2OUD - chain A; structure by X-ray diffraction, 2.80 A resolution.

== Chain A ==
Protein: Dual specificity protein phosphatase 10
Source organism: Homo sapiens
Notes: EC 3.1.3.48, 3.1.3.16; fragment: Tyrosine-protein phosphatase domain (Residues 315-482)
UniProt: Q9Y6W6 (DUS10_HUMAN); residue numbers follow UniProt; this construct covers 315-482
Amino-acid sequence (177 residues; each row starts with the number of its first residue):
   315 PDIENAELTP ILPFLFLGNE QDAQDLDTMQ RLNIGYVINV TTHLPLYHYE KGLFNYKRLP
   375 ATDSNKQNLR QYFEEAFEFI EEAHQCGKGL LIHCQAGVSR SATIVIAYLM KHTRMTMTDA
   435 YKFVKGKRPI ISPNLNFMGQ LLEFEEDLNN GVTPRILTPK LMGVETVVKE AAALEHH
Differences from the reference sequence: cloning artifact (483-491)
Reported in the primary citation:
  - catalytic residues: C408
  - binding site for chloride ion: C408, R414
  - catalytic residues: D377, R414 (proposed by the authors, not directly observed)

== Summary ==
From the paper: catalytic residues C408, D377 and R414; a binding site for chloride ion at C408 and R414.
Chain A is Dual specificity protein phosphatase 10 (Homo sapiens); the structure, Crystal structure of the
catalytic domain of human MKP5, was determined by X-ray diffraction, deposited together with 2OUC.
